PDB entry 5UGU | X-ray diffraction, 1.95 A resolution | chain A

== Chain A ==
Molecule: Enoyl-[acyl-carrier-protein] reductase [NADH]
Organism: Mycobacterium tuberculosis
Notes: EC 1.3.1.9
Reference sequence: P9WGR1 (INHA_MYCTU); numbering as in UniProt (aligned over 1-269)
Amino-acid sequence (289 residues; each row starts with the number of its first residue; numbers below 1 keep their minus sign (Met-19 is residue -19)):
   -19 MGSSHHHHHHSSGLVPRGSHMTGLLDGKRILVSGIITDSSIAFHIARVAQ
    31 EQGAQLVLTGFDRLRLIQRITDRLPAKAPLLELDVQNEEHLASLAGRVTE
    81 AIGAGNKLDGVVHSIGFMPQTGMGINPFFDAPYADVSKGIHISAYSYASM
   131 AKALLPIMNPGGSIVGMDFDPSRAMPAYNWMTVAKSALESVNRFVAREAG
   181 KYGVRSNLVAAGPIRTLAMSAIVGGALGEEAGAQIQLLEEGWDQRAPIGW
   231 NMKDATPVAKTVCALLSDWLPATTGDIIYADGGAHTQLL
Unresolved in the structure: -19 to 1
Differences from the reference sequence: initiating methionine (-19); expression tag (-18 to 0)
Residues lining bound ligands:
  - NAD (nicotinamide-adenine-dinucleotide): Gly14, Ile15, Ile16, Ser20, Ile21, Ala22, Phe41, Leu63, Asp64, Val65, Gln66, Ser94, Ile95, Gly96, Phe97, Ile122, Met147, Asp148, Phe149, Tyr158, Met161, Lys165, Ala191, Gly192, Pro193, Ile194, Thr196, Leu197, Ala198, Met199
  - XTV (2-[4-[(4-cyclopropyl-1,2,3-triazol-1-yl)methyl]-2-oxidanyl-phenoxy]benzenecarbonitrile): Ile95, Gly96, Phe97, Met98, Met103, Phe149, Met155, Pro156, Ala157, Tyr158, Met161, Lys165, Pro193, Ala198, Met199, Ile202, Ile215, Leu218, Glu219
UniProt features mapped onto this chain:
  - binding site (NAD(+)): Ser20, Ile21, Asp64, Val65, Ile95, Gly96, Lys165, Ile194
  - binding site (substrate): Tyr158
  - site: Phe149 (May act as an intermediate that passes the hydride ion from NADH to the substrate), Tyr158 (Transition state stabilizer)
  - modified residue: Thr266 (Phosphothreonine)
  - mutagenesis: Ser94 (S94A: Confers INH and ETH resistance. The mutant is 17 times more resistant to inhibition by the INH-NAD adduct ...), Asp148 (D148G: Confers pyridomycin resistance. Has no impact on the susceptibility to isoniazid and moxifloxacin. 14-fold decrease in NADH affinity, while no effect on catalytic activity), Tyr158 (Y158A: 1500-fold decrease in catalytic activity while no effect on lipid substrate affinity; Y158F: 24-fold decrease in catalytic activity while no effect on lipid substrate affinity ...), Lys165 (K165A/M: Loss of enzyme's ability to bind NADH; K165Q/R: No effect on the enzyme's catalytic ability or on its ability to bind NADH), Thr266 (T266A: No effect on catalytic activity. Loss of phosphorylation. Does not alter growth of M.tuberculosis ...)
From the paper describing this entry:
  - binding site for XTV: Gly96, Phe149, Tyr158, Ala198, Met199, Ile215, Leu218, Glu219
  - conformationally variable residues (side-chain flip): Ile215

== Overview ==
Ligands of chain A: NAD and compound XTV. From UniProt: 8 NAD+-binding residues, substrate-binding residue
Tyr158 and 5 mutagenesis sites. The paper reports a binding site for XTV at Gly96, Phe149 and Tyr158 among
others; conformational variability at Ile215.
Chain A is Enoyl-[acyl-carrier-protein] reductase [NADH] (Mycobacterium tuberculosis); the structure, Crystal
structure of M. tuberculosis InhA inhibited by PT506, was determined by X-ray diffraction (same publication as
5MTP, 5MTQ, 5MTR, 5UGS and 5UGT).
